PDB entry 3MDC | X-ray diffraction, 2.00 A resolution | chains A and T of the 4 polymer chains in the assembly

# Chain A
Name: DNA polymerase lambda
Source organism: Homo sapiens
Notes: EC 2.7.7.7, 4.2.99.-
Reference sequence: Q9UGP5 (DPOLL_HUMAN); residues 252-575 here = UniProt positions 252-575
Sequence (325 residues; numbered 251 to 575; the number before each row is that of its first residue):
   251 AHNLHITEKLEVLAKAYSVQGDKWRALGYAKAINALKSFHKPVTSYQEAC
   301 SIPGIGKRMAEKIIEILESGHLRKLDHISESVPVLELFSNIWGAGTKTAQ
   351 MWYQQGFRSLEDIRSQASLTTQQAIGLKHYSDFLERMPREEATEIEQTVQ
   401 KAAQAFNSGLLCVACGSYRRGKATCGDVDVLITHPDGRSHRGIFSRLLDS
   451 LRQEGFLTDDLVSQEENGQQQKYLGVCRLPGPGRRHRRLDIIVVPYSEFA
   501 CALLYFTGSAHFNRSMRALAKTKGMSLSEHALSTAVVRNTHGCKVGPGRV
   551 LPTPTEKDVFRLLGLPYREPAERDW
Not modelled in the structure: 251-253, 536-545
Sequence notes: expression tag (251)
Metal / ion sites: Na+ site 1: Cys300, Ile305 (shared with 1 residue of chain D); Na+ site 2: Ser339, Ile341, Ala344 (shared with 1 residue of chain P); Na+ site 3 near Asp382 (its only coordinating residue here); Mg2+ site 1: Asp427, Asp429 (together with Gemcitabine-TRIPHOSPHATE); Mg2+ site 2: Asp427, Asp429, Asp490 (together with Gemcitabine-TRIPHOSPHATE) (shared with 1 residue of chain P); Na+ site 4 near Ser463 (its only coordinating residue here)
Small-molecule neighbours: Gemcitabine-TRIPHOSPHATE (GTF; 2'-deoxy-2',2'-difluorocytidine 5'-(tetrahydrogen triphosphate)): Arg386, Gly416, Ser417, Arg420, Cys425, Gly426, Asp427, Asp429, Asp490, Tyr505, Phe506, Thr507, Gly508, Ser509, Ala510, Asn513

# Chain T
Molecule: 11-nt DNA strand
Sequence (11 nucleotides; each row starts with the number of its first residue):
     1 CGGCGGTACTG

# Interface between chain A and chain T
Contacting residue pairs (27; chain A residue first):
  Trp274(A) - DC4(T)  stacking on the base
  Leu277(A) - DC4(T)  sugar contact
  Gln372(A) - DT10(T)  sugar contact
  Val462(A) - DC9(T)  phosphate contact
  Val462(A) - DT10(T)  phosphate contact
  Ser463(A) - DT10(T)  hydrogen bond to the phosphate
  Gln464(A) - DC9(T)  sugar contact
  Gln464(A) - DT10(T)  phosphate contact
  Gln470(A) - DC9(T)  phosphate contact
  Gln471(A) - DA8(T)  hydrogen bond to the phosphate
  Gln471(A) - DC9(T)  hydrogen bond to the phosphate
  Lys472(A) - DA8(T)  sugar contact
  Lys472(A) - DC9(T)  hydrogen bond to the phosphate
  Tyr505(A) - DG6(T)  base contact
  Asn513(A) - DG5(T)  base contact
  Arg514(A) - DG5(T)  salt bridge to the phosphate
  Arg517(A) - DG5(T)  base contact
  Arg517(A) - DG6(T)  hydrogen bond to the sugar
  Lys521(A) - DC4(T)  phosphate contact
  Lys521(A) - DG6(T)  phosphate contact
  Leu527(A) - DG6(T)  sugar contact
  Ser528(A) - DG6(T)  phosphate contact
  Ser528(A) - DT7(T)  sugar contact
  Glu529(A) - DG6(T)  hydrogen bond to the base
  Glu529(A) - DT7(T)  sugar contact
  His530(A) - DT7(T)  hydrogen bond to the phosphate
  His530(A) - DA8(T)  salt bridge to the phosphate
Also at the interface, not in a pair above, chain A (24 interface residues in all): Thr371, Leu461, Glu466, Asn467, Ala518, Ser526
Also at the interface, not in a pair above, chain T (8 interface residues in all): DG11

# In short
Chain A and chain T form an interface of 24 and 8 residues respectively; the contacts include 7 hydrogen
bonds, 2 salt bridges and 1 aromatic stacking contact. Polar pairs include Glu529(A)-DG6(T), Arg517(A)-DG6(T)
and Ser463(A)-DT10(T). Bound to chain A: Gemcitabine-TRIPHOSPHATE.
Chain A is DNA polymerase lambda (Homo sapiens) and chain T is an 11-nt DNA strand; the structure, DNA
polymerase lambda in complex with dFdCTP, was determined by X-ray diffraction, deposited together with 3MDA.
